PDB entry 4KN3 | X-ray diffraction, 1.78 A resolution | chain A

[Chain A]
Protein: Dehaloperoxidase A
Source organism: Amphitrite ornata
UniProt: Q9NAV8 (Q9NAV8_9ANNE); residues 1-137 here correspond to UniProt positions 2-138 (UniProt number = residue number + 1)
Chain sequence (137 residues; numbered 1 to 137; the number before each row is that of its first residue):
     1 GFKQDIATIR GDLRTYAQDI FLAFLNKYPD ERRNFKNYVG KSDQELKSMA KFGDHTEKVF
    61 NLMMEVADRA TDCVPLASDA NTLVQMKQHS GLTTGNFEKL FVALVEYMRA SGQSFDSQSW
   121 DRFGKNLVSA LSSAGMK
Differences from the reference sequence: engineered mutation N34 (Tyr35 in Q9NAV8), G91 (Ser92 in Q9NAV8)
Ion coordination: heme Fe near H89 (its only coordinating residue here)
Residues lining bound ligands:
  - heme (HEM): F24, E31, F35, H55, K58, V59, L62, M63, L83, M86, Q88, H89, L92, N96, F97, L100, F101, L127
  - 2,4,6-trichlorophenol (T6C): I20, F21, F24, F35, Y38, K51, F52, H55, T56, V59, F60, L100

[Overview]
Ligands of chain A: heme and 2,4,6-trichlorophenol.
Chain A is Dehaloperoxidase A (Amphitrite ornata); the structure, Structure of the Y34NS91G double mutant of
Dehaloperoxidase from Amphitrite ornata with 2,4,6-trichlorophenol, was determined by X-ray diffraction,
deposited together with 4KMV and 4KMW.
